Entry 5LAS (X-ray diffraction, 2.10 A resolution); this record covers chains B and C of the 4 polymer chains in the assembly.

== Chain B ==
Protein: Egl nine homolog 1
Source organism: Homo sapiens
Notes: EC 1.14.11.29; fragment: catalytic domain
Reference sequence: Q9GZT9 (EGLN1_HUMAN); numbering as in UniProt (aligned over 181-426)
Sequence (252 residues; numbered 175 to 426; the number before each row is that of its first residue):
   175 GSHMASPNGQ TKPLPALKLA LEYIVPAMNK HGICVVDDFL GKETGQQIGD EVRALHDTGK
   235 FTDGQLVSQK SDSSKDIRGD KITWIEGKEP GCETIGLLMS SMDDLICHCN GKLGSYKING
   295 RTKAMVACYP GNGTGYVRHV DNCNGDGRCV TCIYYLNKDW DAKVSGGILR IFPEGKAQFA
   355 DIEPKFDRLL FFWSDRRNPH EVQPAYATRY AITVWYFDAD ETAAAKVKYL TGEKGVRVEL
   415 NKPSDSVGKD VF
Disordered / not traced: 175-189, 401-426
Sequence notes: expression tag (175-180); engineered mutation Ala201 (Cys in Q9GZT9), Cys281 (Arg in Q9GZT9), Cys317 (Pro in Q9GZT9), Thr396 (Arg in Q9GZT9), Ala398 (Arg in Q9GZT9)
Metal / ion sites: Mn2+: His313, Asp315, His374 (together with N-oxalylglycine)
Residues lining bound ligands: N-oxalylglycine (OGA): Arg252, Asp254, Met299, Tyr303, Tyr310, His313, Asp315, Ile327, Tyr329, Leu343, His374, Val376, Arg383, Ala385, Trp389
From the paper describing this entry:
  - specificity-determining residues: Val241, Ser242, Lys244, Ile251, Ile280, Ile292, Gly294
  - mutagenesis - I251L (5-fold): increased catalytic activity on CODD over NODD
  - disease-associated variants - R371H: unchanged catalytic activity on CODD
  - disease-associated variants - R371H: decreased catalytic activity on NODD
  - mutagenesis - R370A: unchanged catalytic activity on CODD
  - mutagenesis - R370A: decreased catalytic activity on NODD

== Chain C ==
Protein: Hypoxia-inducible factor 1-alpha
Notes: fragment: n-terminal oxygen dependent degradation domain (nodd)
Reference sequence: Q16665 (HIF1A_HUMAN); residues 395-413 here = UniProt positions 395-413
Sequence (19 residues; row label = number of the first residue in the row):
   395 DACTLLAPAA GDTIISLCF
Sequence notes: engineered mutation Cys397 (Leu in Q16665), Cys412 (Asp in Q16665)

== Chain B / chain C interface ==
Residue-residue contacts (9; chain B residue first):
  Ser245(B) - Asp395(C)
  Ser245(B) - Ala396(C)
  Ser247(B) - Asp395(C)
  Ser247(B) - Ala396(C)  hydrogen bond (backbone-backbone)
  Ser248(B) - Ala396(C)
  Asp250(B) - Asp395(C)
  Asp250(B) - Cys397(C)
  Asp250(B) - Leu400(C)
  Ile251(B) - Ala396(C)  hydrophobic
Interface residues without a listed pair, chain B (7 interface residues in all): Lys244, Val311
Interface residues without a listed pair, chain C (5 interface residues in all): Leu399

== In short ==
The interface between chain B and chain C involves 7 residues on one side and 5 on the other; the contacts
include 1 hydrogen bond. Its one hydrogen bond, Ser247(B)-Ala396(C), is backbone to backbone. The paper
reports that R371H and R370A of chain B reduce catalytic activity on NODD; specificity determinants Val241(B),
Ser242(B) and Lys244(B) among others.
Here chain B is Egl nine homolog 1 (Homo sapiens) and chain C is Hypoxia-inducible factor 1-alpha. Entry 5LAS
(HIF prolyl hydroxylase 2 (PHD2-R281C/P317C/R396T) cross-linked to HIF-1alpha NODD-L397C/D412C and
N-oxalylglycine (NOG) (complex-3)) was determined by X-ray diffraction together with 5L9B, 5L9V and 5LA9 from
the same study.
